6LE9 - chains H and J of the 10 polymer chains in the assembly; structure by X-ray diffraction, 2.60 A resolution.

Chain H:
Protein: Histone H2B type 1-K
Organism: Homo sapiens
UniProtKB: O60814 (H2B1K_HUMAN); residues 28-122 here correspond to UniProt positions 32-126 (UniProt number = residue number + 4)
Sequence (95 residues; each row starts with the number of its first residue):
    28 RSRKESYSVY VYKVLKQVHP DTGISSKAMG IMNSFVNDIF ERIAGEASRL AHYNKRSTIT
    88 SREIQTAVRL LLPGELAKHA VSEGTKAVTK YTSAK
Unresolved in the structure: 122
Metal / ion sites: Mn2+: Val45 (shared with 1 residue of chain A)
Swiss-Prot annotation at these positions:
  - modified residue: Lys31 (N6-(2-hydroxyisobutyryl)lysine), Glu32 (PolyADP-ribosyl glutamic acid), Ser33 (Phosphoserine), Lys40 (N6-(2-hydroxyisobutyryl)lysine), Lys43 (N6-(2-hydroxyisobutyryl)lysine), Lys54 (N6,N6-dimethyllysine), Arg76 (Dimethylated arginine), Lys82 (N6,N6,N6-trimethyllysine), Arg83 (Omega-N-methylarginine), Arg89 (Omega-N-methylarginine), Lys105 (N6-(2-hydroxyisobutyryl)lysine), Thr112 (Phosphothreonine), Lys113 (N6-(2-hydroxyisobutyryl)lysine), Lys117 (N6-(2-hydroxyisobutyryl)lysine)
  - glycosylation: Ser109 (O-linked (GlcNAc) serine)
  - cross-link (Glycyl lysine isopeptide (Lys-Gly)): Lys31 (interchain with G-Cter in ubiquitin), Lys117 (interchain with G-Cter in ubiquitin)

Chain J:
Molecule: Human Telomeric DNA
Organism: Homo sapiens
Sequence (145 nucleotides; row label = number of the first residue in the row; numbers below 1 keep their minus sign (DA-72 is residue -72)):
   -72 ATCTTAGGGT TAGGGTTAGG GTTAGGGTTA GGGTTAGGGT TAGGGTTAGG GTTAGGGTTA
   -12 GGGTTAGGGT TAGGGTTAGG GTTAGGGTTA GGGTTAGGGT TAGGGTTAGG GTTAGGGTTA
    48 GGGTTAGGGT TAGGGTTAGG GTGAT
Metal / ion sites: Mn2+ near DG6 (its only coordinating residue here)

Chain H / chain J interface:
Contacting residue pairs - 16 pairs, chain H then chain J:
  Arg28(H) - DG30(J)  sugar contact
  Ser29(H) - DG30(J)  phosphate contact
  Arg30(H) - DG-47(J)  sugar contact
  Tyr39(H) - DG-53(J)  hydrogen bond to the phosphate
  Gly50(H) - DG-53(J)  phosphate contact
  Ile51(H) - DG-54(J)  sugar contact
  Ile51(H) - DG-53(J)  phosphate contact
  Ser52(H) - DG-54(J)  phosphate contact
  Ser53(H) - DG-54(J)  hydrogen bond to the phosphate
  Lys82(H) - DG-34(J)  phosphate contact
  Arg83(H) - DG-34(J)  phosphate contact
  Arg83(H) - DT-33(J)  salt bridge to the phosphate
  Ser84(H) - DG-35(J)  phosphate contact
  Ser84(H) - DG-34(J)  hydrogen bond to the phosphate
  Thr85(H) - DG-35(J)  phosphate contact
  Thr85(H) - DG-34(J)  hydrogen bond to the phosphate

In short:
Chain H and chain J form an interface of 12 and 7 residues respectively; the contacts include 4 hydrogen bonds
and 1 salt bridge. Among the polar pairs are Tyr39(H)-DG-53(J), Ser53(H)-DG-54(J) and Ser84(H)-DG-34(J).
Here chain H is Histone H2B type 1-K and chain J is Human Telomeric DNA, both from Homo sapiens. Entry 6LE9
(The Human Telomeric Nucleosome Displays Distinct Structural and Dynamic Properties) was determined by X-ray
diffraction, deposited together with 6KE9 and 6L9H.
